7DAL - chains A and B; structure by X-ray diffraction, 2.50 A resolution.

[Chain A (and B)]
Name: Serotonin N-acetyltransferase 1, chloroplastic
Source organism: Oryza sativa subsp. japonica
Notes: EC 2.3.1.87, 2.3.1.-; chain B of this document is another copy of the same molecule, construct and numbering; everything in this record applies to it too
UniProt: Q5KQI6 (SNAT1_ORYSJ); residue numbers follow UniProt; this construct covers 91-254
Sequence (166 residues; numbered 89 to 254; the number before each row is that of its first residue):
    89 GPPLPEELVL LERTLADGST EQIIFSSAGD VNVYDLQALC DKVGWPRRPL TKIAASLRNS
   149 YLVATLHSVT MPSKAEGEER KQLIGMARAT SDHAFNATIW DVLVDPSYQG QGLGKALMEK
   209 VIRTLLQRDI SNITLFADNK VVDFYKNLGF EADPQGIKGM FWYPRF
Not modelled in the structure: 89-93, 104-108, 159-168
Sequence notes: expression tag (89-90)
Ligand contacts:
  - acetyl coenzyme A (ACO): Trp-133, Ile-187, Trp-188, Asp-189, Val-190, Leu-191, Val-192, Tyr-196, Gln-197, Gly-198, Gln-199, Gly-200, Leu-201, Gly-202, Lys-203, Phe-224, Ala-225, Asp-226, Lys-228, Val-229, Asp-231, Phe-232, Tyr-233, Asn-235
  - serotonin (SRO): Trp-188, Asp-189, Phe-224, Asp-226, Phe-249, Phe-254

[Interface between chain A and chain B]
Contacting residue pairs - 115 pairs, chain A then chain B:
  Arg-136(A) with Phe-183(B)
  Lys-140(A) with Ala-182(B); Phe-183(B)
  Ala-143(A) with Asp-180(B)
  Ser-144(A) with Asp-180(B); Phe-183(B)
  Asn-147(A) with Ser-179(B); Asp-180(B); His-181(B), hydrogen bond
  Arg-176(A) with Asp-180(B), salt bridge; Asn-184(B), hydrogen bond
  Thr-178(A) with Asp-180(B)
  Ser-179(A) with Asn-147(B)
  Asp-180(A) with Ala-143(B); Ser-144(B); Asn-147(B); Arg-176(B), salt bridge; Thr-178(B)
  His-181(A) with Asn-147(B), hydrogen bond
  Ala-182(A) with Lys-140(B); Ser-144(B)
  Phe-183(A) with Arg-136(B); Lys-140(B); Ile-141(B); Ser-144(B)
  Asn-184(A) with Arg-176(B), hydrogen bond; Trp-188(B)
  Thr-186(A) with Thr-186(B); Trp-188(B)
  Trp-188(A) with Asn-184(B); Thr-186(B); Asn-220(B)
  Ile-210(A) with Trp-250(B)
  Leu-214(A) with Trp-250(B), hydrophobic
  Asn-220(A) with Trp-188(B); Phe-249(B)
  Ile-221(A) with Phe-249(B); Trp-250(B), hydrogen bond (backbone-backbone)
  Thr-222(A) with Phe-224(B); Met-248(B); Phe-249(B)
  Leu-223(A) with Lys-246(B); Gly-247(B); Met-248(B), hydrogen bond (backbone-backbone)
  Phe-224(A) with Thr-222(B); Phe-224(B), hydrophobic; Lys-246(B); Gly-247(B)
  Ala-225(A) with Gly-244(B); Ile-245(B); Lys-246(B), hydrogen bond (backbone-backbone); Met-248(B), hydrophobic
  Asn-227(A) with Gly-244(B)
  Val-230(A) with Lys-246(B); Met-248(B), hydrophobic
  Tyr-233(A) with Met-248(B), hydrophobic
  Leu-236(A) with Trp-250(B), hydrogen bond (backbone-side chain)
  Gly-237(A) with Phe-249(B); Trp-250(B); Tyr-251(B), hydrogen bond (backbone-backbone)
  Phe-238(A) with Phe-249(B); Trp-250(B)
  Glu-239(A) with Met-248(B); Phe-249(B), hydrogen bond (backbone-backbone); Pro-252(B)
  Ala-240(A) with Gly-247(B)
  Asp-241(A) with Asp-241(B); Lys-246(B), salt bridge; Gly-247(B), hydrogen bond (backbone-backbone)
  Pro-242(A) with Phe-249(B); Pro-252(B), hydrophobic
  Gln-243(A) with Phe-254(B)
  Gly-244(A) with Ala-225(B); Asn-227(B)
  Ile-245(A) with Ala-225(B); Asp-226(B); Phe-249(B), hydrophobic; Phe-254(B), hydrophobic
  Lys-246(A) with Leu-223(B); Phe-224(B); Ala-225(B), hydrogen bond (backbone-backbone); Val-230(B); Asp-241(B), salt bridge; Lys-246(B)
  Gly-247(A) with Leu-223(B); Phe-224(B); Ala-240(B); Asp-241(B), hydrogen bond (backbone-backbone)
  Met-248(A) with Thr-222(B); Leu-223(B), hydrogen bond (backbone-backbone); Ala-225(B), hydrophobic; Tyr-233(B), hydrophobic; Phe-238(B); Glu-239(B); Ala-240(B)
  Phe-249(A) with Asn-220(B); Ile-221(B); Thr-222(B); Gly-237(B); Phe-238(B); Glu-239(B), hydrogen bond (backbone-backbone); Pro-242(B), hydrophobic; Ile-245(B), hydrophobic
  Trp-250(A) with Ile-210(B); Leu-214(B), hydrophobic; Ile-221(B), hydrogen bond (backbone-backbone); Leu-236(B), hydrogen bond (side chain-backbone); Gly-237(B); Phe-238(B)
  Tyr-251(A) with Gly-237(B), hydrogen bond (backbone-backbone)
  Pro-252(A) with Glu-239(B); Pro-242(B), hydrophobic
  Arg-253(A) with Ser-219(B)
  Phe-254(A) with Gln-243(B); Ile-245(B), hydrophobic
Also at the interface, not in a pair above, chain A (51 interface residues in all): Ile-141, Ser-148, Asp-217, Ser-219, Asp-226, Lys-234
Also at the interface, not in a pair above, chain B (51 interface residues in all): Ser-148, Asp-217, Lys-234, Arg-253

[In short]
The chain A/chain B interface involves 51 residues from each chain, with 18 hydrogen bonds and 4 salt bridges.
Polar contacts include Arg-176(A)/Asp-180(B), Asp-241(A)/Lys-246(B) and Asn-147(A)/His-181(B). Bound to chain
A: acetyl coenzyme A and serotonin.
Chain A and chain B are both Serotonin N-acetyltransferase 1, chloroplastic (Oryza sativa subsp. japonica);
the structure, The crystal structure of a serotonin N-acetyltransferase in complex with serotonin and
acetyl-CoA from Oryza Sativa, was determined by X-ray diffraction together with 7DAI, 7DAJ, 7DAK and 6K5M from
the same study.
